Entry 8D98 (X-ray diffraction, 1.66 A resolution); this record covers chain A.

[Chain A]
Protein: Hdac6 protein
From: Danio rerio
UniProt: A7YT55 (A7YT55_DANRE); residues 440-798 here correspond to UniProt positions 288-646 (UniProt number = residue number - 152)
Chain sequence (364 residues; row label = number of the first residue in the row):
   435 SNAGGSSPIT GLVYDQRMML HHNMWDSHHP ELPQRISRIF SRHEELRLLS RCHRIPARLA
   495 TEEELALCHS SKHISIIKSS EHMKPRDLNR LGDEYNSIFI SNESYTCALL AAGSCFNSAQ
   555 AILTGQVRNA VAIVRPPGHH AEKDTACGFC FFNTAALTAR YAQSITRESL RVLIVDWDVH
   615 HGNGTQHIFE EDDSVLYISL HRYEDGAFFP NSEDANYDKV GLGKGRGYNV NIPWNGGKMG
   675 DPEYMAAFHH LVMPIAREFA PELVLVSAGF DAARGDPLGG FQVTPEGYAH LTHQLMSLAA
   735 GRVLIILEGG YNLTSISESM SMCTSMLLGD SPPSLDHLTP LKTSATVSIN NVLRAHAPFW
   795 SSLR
Disordered / not traced: 435-441, 771-772, 798
Differences from the reference sequence: expression tag (435-439)
Bound ions: K+ site 1: Asp610, Asp612, His614, Ser633, Leu634; Zn2+: Asp612, His614, Asp705 (together with 3,5-difluoro-N-hydroxybenzamide); K+ site 2: Phe623, Asp626, Val629, Tyr662
Ligand contacts: 3,5-difluoro-N-hydroxybenzamide (QHX): Ser531, His574, Gly582, Phe583, Asp612, His614, Phe643, Asp705, Leu712, Gly743, Gly744, Tyr745

[In short]
Chain A binds 3,5-difluoro-N-hydroxybenzamide. Asp610, Asp612, His614, Ser633 and Leu634 form the K+ site 1.
Asp612, His614 and Asp705 coordinate Zn2+.
Chain A is Hdac6 protein (Danio rerio); the structure, Crystal Structure of Danio rerio histone deacetylase 6
catalytic domain 2 complexed with fluorinated inhibitor 5, was determined by X-ray diffraction (same
publication as 8D99, 8D9A, 8D9B and 8D9C).
